Entry 5A43 (X-ray diffraction, 2.58 A resolution); this record covers chains A and D of the 4 polymer chains in the assembly.

Chain A:
Name: Putative fluoride ion transporter crcb
Source organism: Escherichia coli S88
UniProt: B7LI20 (B7LI20_ECO45); numbering as in UniProt (aligned over 1-126)
Amino-acid sequence (126 residues; row label = number of the first residue in the row):
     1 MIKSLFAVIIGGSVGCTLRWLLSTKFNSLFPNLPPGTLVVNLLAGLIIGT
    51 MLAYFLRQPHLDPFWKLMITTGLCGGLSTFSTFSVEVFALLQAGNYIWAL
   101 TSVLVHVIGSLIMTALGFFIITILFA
Unresolved in the structure: 1, 126
Modified residues: Mse1 (selenomethionine); Mse51, Mse68, Mse113 (selenomethionine; parent Met)
Metal / ion sites: Na+: Gly75, Ser78 (shared with 2 residues of chain B)
Curated features (UniProtKB/Swiss-Prot):
  - binding site (fluoride): Asn41, Ser110
  - binding site (Na(+)): Gly75, Ser78
From the paper describing this entry:
  - binding site for fluoride ion: Asn41

Chain D:
Name: Monobodies
Source organism: Homo sapiens
Amino-acid sequence (96 residues; numbered 1 to 96; the number before each row is that of its first residue):
     1 SVSSVPTKLEVVAATPTSLLISWDAPAVTVVHYVITYGETGGNSPVQEFT
    51 VPGSKSTATISGLKPGVDYTITVYTMYYSYSDLYSYSSPISINYRT
Modified residues: Mse76 (selenomethionine; parent Met)

Interface between chain A and chain D:
Pairs across the interface (19):
  Ser23(A) - Tyr80(D)
  Thr24(A) - Tyr80(D)
  Asn27(A) - Tyr80(D)
  Ser28(A) - Val2(D)
  Pro31(A) - Ala27(D)
  Pro31(A) - Thr29(D)  hydrogen bond (backbone-side chain)
  Thr82(A) - Tyr80(D)
  Val85(A) - Tyr78(D)
  Glu86(A) - Tyr78(D)
  Phe88(A) - Tyr84(D)
  Ala89(A) - Thr29(D)
  Ala89(A) - Val31(D)
  Ala89(A) - Tyr78(D)  hydrophobic
  Ala89(A) - Tyr84(D)
  Leu90(A) - Thr29(D)
  Gln92(A) - Val31(D)
  Gln92(A) - Tyr84(D)  hydrogen bond
  Ala93(A) - Val30(D)
  Ala93(A) - Val31(D)
Also at the interface, not in a pair above, chain A (15 interface residues in all): Trp20, Thr37
Also at the interface, not in a pair above, chain D (13 interface residues in all): Val28, Gly53, Ser54, Mse76, Leu83

In short:
The interface between chain A and chain D involves 15 residues on one side and 13 on the other, with 2
hydrogen bonds. Polar pairs include Pro31(A)-Thr29(D) and Gln92(A)-Tyr84(D). UniProt lists fluoride-binding
residues Asn41(A) and Ser110(A) and Na+-binding residues Gly75(A) and Ser78(A) on chain A. The paper reports a
binding site for fluoride ion at Asn41(A).
Here chain A is Putative fluoride ion transporter crcb (Escherichia coli S88) and chain D is Monobodies (Homo
sapiens). Entry 5A43 (Crystal structure of a dual topology fluoride ion channel) was determined by X-ray
diffraction, deposited together with 5NKQ and 5A40.
